PDB entry 6P8F | X-ray diffraction, 2.89 A resolution | chains B and C of the 3 polymer chains in the assembly

Chain B:
Name: Cyclin-dependent kinase 4
From: Homo sapiens
Notes: EC 2.7.11.22
Reference sequence: P11802 (CDK4_HUMAN); aligned to UniProt positions 2-300 over residues 2-300 (the alignment contains insertions or deletions, so no single offset holds)
Amino-acid sequence (302 residues; each row starts with the number of its first residue; numbers below 1 keep their minus sign (Gly-1 is residue -1)):
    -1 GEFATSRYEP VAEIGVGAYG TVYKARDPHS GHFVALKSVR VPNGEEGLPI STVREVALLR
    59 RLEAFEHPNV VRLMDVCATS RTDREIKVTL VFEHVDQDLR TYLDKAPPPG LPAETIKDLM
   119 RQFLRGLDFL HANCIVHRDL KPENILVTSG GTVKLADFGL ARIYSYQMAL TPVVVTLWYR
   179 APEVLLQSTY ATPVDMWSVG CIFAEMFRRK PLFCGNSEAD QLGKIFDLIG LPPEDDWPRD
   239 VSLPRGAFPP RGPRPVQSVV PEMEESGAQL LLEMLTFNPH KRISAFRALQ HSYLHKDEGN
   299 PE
Disordered / not traced: -1 to 17, 79-82, 160-172, 297-300
Differences from the reference sequence: expression tag (-1 to 1); engineered mutation Glu43 (Gly46 in P11802), Glu44 (Gly47 in P11802)

Chain C:
Name: Cyclin-dependent kinase inhibitor 1B
From: Homo sapiens
Reference sequence: P46527 (CDN1B_HUMAN); aligned to UniProt positions 25-103 over residues 25-103 (the alignment contains insertions or deletions, so no single offset holds)
Amino-acid sequence (82 residues; each row starts with the number of its first residue):
    22 GEFKPSACRN LFGPVDHEEL TRDLEKHCRD MEEASQRKWN FDFQNHKPLE GKYEWQEVEK
    82 GSLPEFYYRP PKGACKVPAQ ES
Disordered / not traced: 22-23, 80-103
Differences from the reference sequence: expression tag (22-24)
Modified / non-standard residues: Tyr74 (O-phosphotyrosine; PTR)
Swiss-Prot annotation at these positions:
  - modified residue (Phosphotyrosine): Tyr74, Tyr88, Tyr89
What the authors report for this chain:
  - post-translational modification sites: Tyr74
  - post-translational modification sites: Tyr88, Tyr89 (citing earlier work)

Chain B / chain C interface:
Contacting residue pairs (47; chain B residue first):
  Gly18(B) - His67(C)  hydrogen bond (backbone-side chain)
  Thr19(B) - His67(C)  hydrogen bond (backbone-side chain)
  Thr19(B) - Lys68(C)  hydrogen bond
  Thr19(B) - Glu78(C)
  Thr19(B) - Val79(C)
  Val20(B) - Val79(C)  hydrogen bond (backbone-backbone)
  Tyr21(B) - Phe62(C)  hydrophobic
  Tyr21(B) - Lys68(C)
  Tyr21(B) - Pro69(C)  hydrophobic
  Tyr21(B) - Trp76(C)  hydrophobic
  Tyr21(B) - Gln77(C)
  Tyr21(B) - Glu78(C)  hydrogen bond
  Lys22(B) - Glu75(C)
  Lys22(B) - Trp76(C)
  Lys22(B) - Gln77(C)  hydrogen bond (backbone-backbone)
  Ala23(B) - Glu75(C)
  Ala23(B) - Trp76(C)  hydrophobic
  Arg24(B) - Lys73(C)
  Arg24(B) - Glu75(C)  hydrogen bond (backbone-backbone)
  Asp25(B) - Lys73(C)  salt bridge
  Asp25(B) - Tyr74(C)
  Pro26(B) - Lys73(C)
  Pro26(B) - Glu75(C)
  His27(B) - Lys73(C)
  Ser28(B) - Tyr74(C)
  His30(B) - Tyr74(C)
  Val32(B) - Trp60(C)  hydrophobic
  Val32(B) - Tyr74(C)
  Val32(B) - Trp76(C)  hydrophobic
  Leu34(B) - Phe62(C)  hydrophobic
  Leu34(B) - Phe64(C)  hydrophobic
  Leu34(B) - His67(C)
  Leu34(B) - Trp76(C)  hydrophobic
  Ser36(B) - His67(C)
  Met72(B) - Trp60(C)  hydrophobic
  Asp73(B) - Ser56(C)  hydrogen bond
  Asp73(B) - Lys59(C)  salt bridge
  Asp73(B) - Trp60(C)
  Cys75(B) - Ser56(C)
  Cys75(B) - Phe64(C)  hydrophobic
  Ala76(B) - Glu53(C)
  Thr77(B) - Glu53(C)
  Thr77(B) - Phe64(C)
  Thr77(B) - Gln65(C)
  Ser78(B) - Glu53(C)
  Thr87(B) - Phe64(C)
  Val89(B) - Trp60(C)  hydrophobic
Also at the interface, not in a pair above, chain B (24 interface residues in all): Lys85
The authors on this interface:
  - interface residues, chain C: Tyr74(C)

In short:
The interface between chain B and chain C involves 24 residues on one side and 17 on the other, with 8
hydrogen bonds and 2 salt bridges. Polar contacts include Asp25(B)-Lys73(C), Asp73(B)-Lys59(C) and
Gly18(B)-His67(C). From the paper: the interface residue Tyr74(C); modification sites Tyr74(C), Tyr88(C) and
Tyr89(C).
Chain B is Cyclin-dependent kinase 4 and chain C is Cyclin-dependent kinase inhibitor 1B, both from Homo
sapiens; the structure, Crystal structure of CDK4 in complex with CyclinD1 and P27, was determined by X-ray
diffraction together with 6P8E, 6P8G and 6P8H from the same study.
